4LBT - chain A; structure by X-ray diffraction, 1.25 A resolution.

== Chain A ==
Name: Endothiapepsin
Source organism: Cryphonectria parasitica
Notes: EC 3.4.23.22
UniProtKB: P11838 (CARP_CRYPA); residues 1-330 here correspond to UniProt positions 90-419 (UniProt number = residue number + 89)
Chain sequence (330 residues; numbered 1 to 330; the number before each row is that of its first residue):
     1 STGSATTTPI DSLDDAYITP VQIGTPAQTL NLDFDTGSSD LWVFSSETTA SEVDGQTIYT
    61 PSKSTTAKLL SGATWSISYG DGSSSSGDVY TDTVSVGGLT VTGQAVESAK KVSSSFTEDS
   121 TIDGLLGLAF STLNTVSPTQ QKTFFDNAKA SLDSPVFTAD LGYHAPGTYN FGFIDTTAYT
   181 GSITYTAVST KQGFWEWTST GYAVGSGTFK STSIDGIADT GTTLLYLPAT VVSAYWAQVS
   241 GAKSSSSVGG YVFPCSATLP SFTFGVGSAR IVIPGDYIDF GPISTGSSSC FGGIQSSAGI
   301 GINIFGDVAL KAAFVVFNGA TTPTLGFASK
Disulfide bonds: Cys255-Cys290
Ligand contacts:
  - 1TZ ((2S)-2-azanyl-3-(3H-indol-3-yl)-N-[(E)-(2,4,6-trimethylphenyl)methylideneamino]propanamide), molecule 1: Ile10, Asp11, Asp15, Ala16, Asp119, Ile122, Thr223
  - 1TZ, molecule 2: Leu13, Asp15, Tyr226, Val248, Gly249, Phe280, Gly281, Pro282, Ile283, Phe291
  - 1TZ, molecule 3: Asp33, Asp35, Gly37, Tyr79, Gly80, Asp81, Ser83, Phe116, Asp119, Ile122, Leu125, Asp219, Gly221, Thr222, Tyr226, Ile300, Ile304
Swiss-Prot annotation at these positions:
  - active site: Asp35, Ser199

== In short ==
Bound to chain A: 3 copies of compound 1TZ. Curated annotation (UniProt) lists active-site residues Asp35 and
Ser199.
Chain A is Endothiapepsin (Cryphonectria parasitica); the structure, Endothiapepsin in complex with 100mM
acylhydrazone inhibitor, was determined by X-ray diffraction together with 4KUP and 4LHH from the same study.
